PDB entry 4HU2 | X-ray diffraction, 1.46 A resolution | chain A

# Chain A
Molecule: Probable conserved lipoprotein lpps
Organism: Mycobacterium tuberculosis
Notes: fragment: A and B domain residues 55-250
Reference sequence: O53223 (O53223_MYCTU); numbering as in UniProt (aligned over 55-250)
Amino-acid sequence (198 residues; each row starts with the number of its first residue):
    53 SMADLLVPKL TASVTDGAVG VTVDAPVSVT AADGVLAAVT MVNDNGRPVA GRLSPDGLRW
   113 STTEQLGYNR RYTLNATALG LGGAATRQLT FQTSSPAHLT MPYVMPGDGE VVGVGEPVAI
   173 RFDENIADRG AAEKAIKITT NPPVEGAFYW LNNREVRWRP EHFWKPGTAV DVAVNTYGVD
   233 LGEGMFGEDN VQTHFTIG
Not modelled in the structure: 53-56
Construct notes: expression tag (53-54)
Curated features (UniProtKB/Swiss-Prot):
  - binding site (Ca(2+)): Asp-232, Glu-235, Gly-236
From the paper describing this entry:
  - binding site for sulfate ion: Asn-95, Asn-97, Arg-99, Arg-122, Tyr-201, Arg-209, Arg-211
  - contacts within the chain: Ala-149/Gly-236 (hydrogen bond), His-150/Gly-236 (hydrogen bond)

# Summary
UniProt lists 3 Ca2+-binding residues. From the paper: a binding site for sulfate ion at Asn-95, Asn-97 and
Arg-99 among others; contacts within the chain involving Ala-149, Gly-236 and His-150.
Chain A is Probable conserved lipoprotein lpps (Mycobacterium tuberculosis); the structure, Crystal structure
of LdtMt2, a L,D-transpeptidase from Mycobacterium tuberculosis: domain A and B, was determined by X-ray
diffraction together with 4HUC from the same study.
